Entry 6YN4 (X-ray diffraction, 1.82 A resolution); this record covers chain A.

Chain A:
Protein: Endochitinase 42
Organism: Trichoderma harzianum
Notes: EC 3.2.1.14
Reference sequence: P48827 (CHI42_TRIHA); residues 1-423 here = UniProt positions 1-423
Amino-acid sequence (423 residues; each row starts with the number of its first residue):
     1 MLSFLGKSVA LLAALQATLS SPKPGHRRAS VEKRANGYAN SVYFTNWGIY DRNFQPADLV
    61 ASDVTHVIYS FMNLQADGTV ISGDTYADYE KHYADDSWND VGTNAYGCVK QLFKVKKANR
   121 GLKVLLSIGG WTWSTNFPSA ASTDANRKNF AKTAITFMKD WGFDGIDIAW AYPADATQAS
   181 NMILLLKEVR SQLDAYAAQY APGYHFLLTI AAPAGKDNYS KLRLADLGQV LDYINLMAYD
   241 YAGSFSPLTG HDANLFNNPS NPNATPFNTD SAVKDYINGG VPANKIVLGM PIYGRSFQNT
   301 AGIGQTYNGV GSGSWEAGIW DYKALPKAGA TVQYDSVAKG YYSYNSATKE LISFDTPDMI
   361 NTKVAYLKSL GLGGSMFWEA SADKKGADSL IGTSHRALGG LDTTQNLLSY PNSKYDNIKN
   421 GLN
Not modelled in the structure: 1-34
Construct notes: conflict Ala-169 (Asp in P48827), Ala-171 (Glu in P48827), Leu-193 (Arg in P48827), Leu-390 (Val in P48827)
Curated features (UniProtKB/Swiss-Prot):
  - binding site (chitin): Gly-102, Thr-103, Gly-129 to Thr-132, Tyr-172, Met-237 to Asp-240, Trp-378
  - glycosylation: Asn-218 (N-linked (GlcNAc...) asparagine)
Bound ions: Zn2+ site 1: Asp-51, Asp-226 (together with acetate ion); Zn2+ site 2: His-92 (together with acetate ion); Zn2+ site 3: His-205, Asp-232; Zn2+ site 4 near His-205 (its only coordinating residue here); Zn2+ site 5 near His-395 (its only coordinating residue here)
From the paper describing this entry:
  - binding site for N-acetylglucosamine: Arg-52, Tyr-172, Met-237, Tyr-239, Asp-240, Arg-295, Glu-316, Trp-378
  - catalytic residues: Asp-167 (citing earlier work)
  - mutagenesis - Y172E, Y172F, R295A, R295T: decreased catalytic activity on chitin
  - mutagenesis - Y172E, Y172F, F245N, R295A, R295T: decreased catalytic activity on NAG6
  - mutagenesis - F245N: decreased catalytic activity on colloidal chitin
  - mutagenesis - R295S: increased catalytic activity on colloidal chitin
  - mutagenesis - F245N, R295A, R295S, E316A, E316S: increased catalytic activity on chitosan CHIT50
  - mutagenesis - R295S (40-fold): increased catalytic activity on CHIT100
  - mutagenesis - R295S, E316S: increased catalytic activity on NAG6
  - mutagenesis - E316S: increased catalytic activity on chitin
  - mutagenesis - E316A, E316N: decreased catalytic activity

Overview:
The Zn2+ site 1 is built by Asp-51 and Asp-226. His-205 and Asp-232 coordinate Zn2+ site 3. Curated annotation
(UniProt) lists 12 chitin-binding residues. The paper reports the catalytic residue Asp-167; Y172E, Y172F and
F245N, among others, reduce catalytic activity on NAG6; 9 substitutions were tested in all.
Chain A is Endochitinase 42 (Trichoderma harzianum); the structure, Structure of D169A/E171A double mutant of
chitinase Chit42 from Trichoderma harzianum complexed with chitintetraose, was determined by X-ray diffraction
together with 6YLJ and 7AKQ from the same study.
